8S7C - chains A and C of the 3 polymer chains in the assembly; structure by X-ray diffraction, 4.70 A resolution (low resolution: residue-level contacts below are approximate; hydrogen-bond / salt-bridge calls are withheld).

Chain A:
Protein: VWFA and cache domain-containing protein 1
From: Mus musculus
UniProtKB: Q6PDJ1 (CAHD1_MOUSE); numbering as in UniProt (aligned over 1-1094)
Amino-acid sequence (1102 residues; row label = number of the first residue in the row):
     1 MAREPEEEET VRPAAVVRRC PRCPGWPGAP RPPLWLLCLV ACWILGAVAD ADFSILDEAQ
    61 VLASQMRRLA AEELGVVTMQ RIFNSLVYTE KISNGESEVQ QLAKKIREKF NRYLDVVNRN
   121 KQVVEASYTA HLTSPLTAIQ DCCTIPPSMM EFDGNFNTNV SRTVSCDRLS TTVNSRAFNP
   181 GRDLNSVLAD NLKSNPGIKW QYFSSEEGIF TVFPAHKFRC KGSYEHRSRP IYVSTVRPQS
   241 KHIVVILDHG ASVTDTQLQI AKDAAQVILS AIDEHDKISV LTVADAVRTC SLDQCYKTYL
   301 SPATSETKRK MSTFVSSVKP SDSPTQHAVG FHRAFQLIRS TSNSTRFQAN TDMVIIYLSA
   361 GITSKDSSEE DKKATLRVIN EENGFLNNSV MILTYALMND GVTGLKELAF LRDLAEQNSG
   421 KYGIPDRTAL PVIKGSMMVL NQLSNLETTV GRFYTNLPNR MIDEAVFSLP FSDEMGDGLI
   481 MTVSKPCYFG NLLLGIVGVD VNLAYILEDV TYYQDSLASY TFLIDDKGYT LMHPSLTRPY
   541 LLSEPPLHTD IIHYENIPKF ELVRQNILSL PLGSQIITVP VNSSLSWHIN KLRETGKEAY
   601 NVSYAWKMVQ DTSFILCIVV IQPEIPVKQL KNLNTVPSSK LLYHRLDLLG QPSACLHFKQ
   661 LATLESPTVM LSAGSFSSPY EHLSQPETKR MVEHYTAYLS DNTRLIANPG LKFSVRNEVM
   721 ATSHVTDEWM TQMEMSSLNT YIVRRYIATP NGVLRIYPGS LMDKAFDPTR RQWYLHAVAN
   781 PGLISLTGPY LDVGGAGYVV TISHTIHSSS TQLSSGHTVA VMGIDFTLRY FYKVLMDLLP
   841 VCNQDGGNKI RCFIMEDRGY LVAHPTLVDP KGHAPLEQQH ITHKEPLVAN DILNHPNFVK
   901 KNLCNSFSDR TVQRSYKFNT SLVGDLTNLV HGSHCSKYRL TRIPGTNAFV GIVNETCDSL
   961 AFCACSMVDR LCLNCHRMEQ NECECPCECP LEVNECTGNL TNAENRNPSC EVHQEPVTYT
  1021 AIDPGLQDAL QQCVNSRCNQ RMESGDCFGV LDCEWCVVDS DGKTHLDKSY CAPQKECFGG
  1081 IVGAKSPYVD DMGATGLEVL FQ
Not modelled in the structure: 1-52, 345-348, 870-871, 1089-1102
Construct notes: expression tag (1095-1102)
UniProt features mapped onto this chain:
  - glycosylation: Asn159 (N-linked (GlcNAc...) asparagine)
Cystine bridges: Cys142-Cys166, Cys143-Cys220, Cys295-Cys996, Cys655-Cys1033, Cys842-Cys852, Cys904-Cys1010, Cys935-Cys957, Cys963-Cys983, Cys965-Cys985, Cys972-Cys987, Cys975-Cys989, Cys1038-Cys1053, Cys1047-Cys1071, Cys1056-Cys1077
Covalently attached groups: N-acetylglucosamine (NAG) linked to Asn582, Asn601, Asn919, Asn954, Asn999

Chain C:
Protein: Low-density lipoprotein receptor-related protein 6
From: Homo sapiens
UniProtKB: O75581 (LRP6_HUMAN); residues 629-1244 here = UniProt positions 629-1244
Amino-acid sequence (628 residues; row label = number of the first residue in the row):
   626 ETGVPEAFLL FSRRADIRRI SLETNNNNVA IPLTGVKEAS ALDFDVTDNR IYWTDISLKT
   686 ISRAFMNGSA LEHVVEFGLD YPEGMAVDWL GKNLYWADTG TNRIEVSKLD GQHRQVLVWK
   746 DLDSPRALAL DPAEGFMYWT EWGGKPKIDR AAMDGSERTT LVPNVGRANG LTIDYAKRRL
   806 YWTDLDTNLI ESSNMLGLNR EVIADDLPHP FGLTQYQDYI YWTDWSRRSI ERANKTSGQN
   866 RTIIQGHLDY VMDILVFHSS RQSGWNECAS SNGHCSHLCL AVPVGGFVCG CPAHYSLNAD
   926 NRTCSAPTTF LLFSQKSAIN RMVIDEQQSP DIILPIHSLR NVRAIDYDPL DKQLYWIDSR
   986 QNMIRKAQED GSQGFTVVVS SVPSQNLEIQ PYDLSIDIYS RYIYWTCEAT NVINVTRLDG
  1046 RSVGVVLKGE QDRPRAVVVN PEKGYMYFTN LQERSPKIER AALDGTEREV LFFSGLSKPI
  1106 ALALDSRLGK LFWADSDLRR IESSDLSGAN RIVLEDSNIL QPVGLTVFEN WLYWIDKQQQ
  1166 MIEKIDMTGR EGRTKVQARI AQLSDIHAVK ELNLQEYRQH PCAQDNGGCS HICLVKGDGT
  1226 TRCSCPMHLV LLQDELSCGG TKHHHHHH
Not modelled in the structure: 626-629, 1005-1012, 1247-1253
Construct notes: expression tag (626-628, 1245-1253)
UniProt features mapped onto this chain:
  - glycosylation (N-linked (GlcNAc...) asparagine): Asn692, Asn859, Asn865, Asn926, Asn1039
Cystine bridges: Cys893-Cys904, Cys900-Cys914, Cys916-Cys929, Cys1207-Cys1218, Cys1214-Cys1228, Cys1230-Cys1243
Covalently attached groups: N-acetylglucosamine (NAG) linked to Asn859, Asn926, Asn1039
Ligand contacts: N-acetylglucosamine (NAG; 2-acetamido-2-deoxy-beta-D-glucopyranose): Val1004, Ile1014, Ser1047

How chain A and chain C interact:
Contacting residue pairs (43; chain A residue first):
  Arg119(A) - Ser851(C)
  Arg119(A) - Arg853(C)
  Gln122(A) - Arg639(C)
  Gln122(A) - Tyr875(C)
  Val123(A) - Tyr875(C)
  Ala126(A) - Arg639(C)
  Ala126(A) - Tyr875(C)
  Tyr128(A) - Tyr706(C)
  Thr129(A) - Glu663(C)
  Thr129(A) - Ile681(C)
  Thr129(A) - Glu708(C)
  Thr129(A) - Met877(C)
  Ala130(A) - Glu708(C)
  Ala130(A) - Trp850(C)
  Ala130(A) - Met877(C)
  Leu132(A) - Ile681(C)
  Leu132(A) - Tyr706(C)
  Thr133(A) - Tyr706(C)
  Thr133(A) - Glu708(C)
  Thr133(A) - Thr724(C)
  Thr133(A) - Arg751(C)
  Ser134(A) - Arg751(C)
  Ser134(A) - Trp767(C)
  Pro135(A) - Arg751(C)
  Pro135(A) - Trp767(C)
  Pro135(A) - Arg792(C)
  Leu136(A) - Arg792(C)
  Thr137(A) - Gly768(C)
  Pro180(A) - Arg792(C)
  Asp183(A) - Arg792(C)
  Asp183(A) - Leu810(C)
  Asp183(A) - Pro833(C)
  Asp183(A) - His834(C)
  Ser186(A) - Pro833(C)
  Ser186(A) - His834(C)
  Ser186(A) - Asp849(C)
  Ser186(A) - Ser851(C)
  Val187(A) - Trp850(C)
  Val187(A) - Ser851(C)
  Val187(A) - Tyr875(C)
  Asp190(A) - Ser851(C)
  Phe489(A) - Glu663(C)
  Phe489(A) - Ser682(C)
Other interface residues (no listed pair), chain A (20 interface residues in all): Gly490
Other interface residues (no listed pair), chain C (25 interface residues in all): Lys662, Lys684, Gly769, Phe836, Asp874

Summary:
20 residues of chain A face 25 of chain C across their interface. Ligands of chain C: N-acetylglucosamine.
N-acetylglucosamine is covalently linked to Asn582(A), Asn601(A), Asn919(A), Asn954(A) and Asn999(A).
Covalently linked N-acetylglucosamine: at Asn859(C), Asn926(C) and Asn1039(C).
Chain A is VWFA and cache domain-containing protein 1 (Mus musculus) and chain C is Low-density lipoprotein
receptor-related protein 6 (Homo sapiens); the structure, Ternary Complex of Cachd1, FZD5 and LRP6, was
determined by X-ray diffraction.
